1ZAX - chains A and V of the 7 polymer chains in the assembly; structure by X-ray diffraction, 2.10 A resolution.

== Chain A ==
Name: 50S ribosomal protein L10
Organism: Thermotoga maritima
UniProtKB: P29394 (RL10_THEMA); residue numbers follow UniProt; this construct covers 1-179
Amino-acid sequence (180 residues; each row starts with the number of its first residue; numbering starts at 0):
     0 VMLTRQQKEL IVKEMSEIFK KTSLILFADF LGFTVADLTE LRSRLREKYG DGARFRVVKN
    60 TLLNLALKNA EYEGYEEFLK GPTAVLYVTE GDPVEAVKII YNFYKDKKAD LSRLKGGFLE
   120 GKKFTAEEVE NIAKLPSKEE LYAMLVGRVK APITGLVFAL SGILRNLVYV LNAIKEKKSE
Disordered / not traced: 0-3, 178-179
Differences from the reference sequence: cloning artifact (0)

== Chain V ==
Name: 50S ribosomal protein L7/L12
Organism: Thermotoga maritima
Notes: fragment: N-terminal domain
UniProtKB: P29396 (RL7_THEMA); residues 1-30 here = UniProt positions 1-30
Amino-acid sequence (30 residues; numbered 1 to 30; the number before each row is that of its first residue):
     1 MTIDEIIEAI EKLTVSELAE LVKKLEDKFG

== Chain A / chain V interface ==
Residue-residue contacts - 20 pairs, chain A then chain V:
  Leu118(A) - Val15(V)  hydrophobic
  Glu119(A) - Thr14(V)
  Glu119(A) - Val15(V)  hydrogen bond (side chain-backbone)
  Lys121(A) - Ser16(V)
  Lys137(A) - Leu13(V)
  Leu140(A) - Val15(V)  hydrophobic
  Leu140(A) - Leu18(V)  hydrophobic
  Leu140(A) - Ala19(V)  hydrophobic
  Leu140(A) - Val22(V)
  Tyr141(A) - Leu18(V)  hydrophobic
  Leu144(A) - Ile10(V)  hydrophobic
  Leu144(A) - Leu18(V)  hydrophobic
  Leu144(A) - Val22(V)  hydrophobic
  Leu144(A) - Leu25(V)  hydrophobic
  Arg147(A) - Val22(V)
  Arg147(A) - Leu25(V)
  Arg147(A) - Glu26(V)  salt bridge
  Arg147(A) - Phe29(V)
  Val148(A) - Leu25(V)  hydrophobic
  Pro151(A) - Phe29(V)  hydrophobic
Interface residues without a listed pair, chain A (13 interface residues in all): Leu134, Met143, Ala150
Interface residues without a listed pair, chain V (12 interface residues in all): Leu21

== Summary ==
13 residues of chain A face 12 of chain V across their interface; the contacts include 1 hydrogen bond and 1
salt bridge. Polar contacts include Arg147(A)-Glu26(V) and Glu119(A)-Val15(V).
Here chain A is 50S ribosomal protein L10 and chain V is 50S ribosomal protein L7/L12, both from Thermotoga
maritima. Entry 1ZAX (Ribosomal Protein L10-L12(NTD) Complex, Space Group P212121, Form B) was determined by
X-ray diffraction together with 1ZAV and 1ZAW from the same study.
